Entry 7V6W (X-ray diffraction, 2.55 A resolution); this record covers chains A and G of the 8 polymer chains in the assembly.

# Chain A
Molecule: Antitoxin
From: Staphylococcus aureus (strain NCTC 8325 / PS 47)
Reference sequence: Q2FVF7 (Q2FVF7_STAA8); residue numbers follow UniProt; this construct covers 1-85
Amino-acid sequence (85 residues; numbered 1 to 85; the number before each row is that of its first residue):
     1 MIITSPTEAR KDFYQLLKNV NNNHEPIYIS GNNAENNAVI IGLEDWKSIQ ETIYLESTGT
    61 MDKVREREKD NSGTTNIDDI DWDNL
Not modelled in the structure: 59-85
From the paper describing this entry:
  - binding site for the 26-nt DNA strand: Thr7, Arg10, Tyr14
  - binding site for the 26-nt DNA strand (chain G): Pro6, Thr7, Arg10, Tyr14, Lys18, Asn32
  - conformationally variable residues: Thr7, Tyr14
  - specificity-determining residues: Thr7, Arg10, Tyr14
  - self-association interface (contacts with another copy of this molecule); pairs are residue here / residue on that copy: Thr7-Tyr14 (hydrogen bond)
  - binding site for the 26-nt DNA strand: Pro6, Thr7

# Chain G
Molecule: 26-nt DNA strand
Sequence (26 nucleotides; row label = number of the first residue in the row):
     1 TTGACGTACT CAAGTGCGTA CGCTAT

# Interface between chain A and chain G
Contacting residue pairs - 8 pairs, chain A then chain G:
  Arg10(A) - DA8(G)  base contact
  Lys11(A) - DT7(G)  base contact
  Tyr14(A) - DA4(G)  sugar contact
  Tyr14(A) - DC5(G)  phosphate contact
  Tyr14(A) - DG6(G)  phosphate contact
  Lys18(A) - DC5(G)  salt bridge to the phosphate
  Asn32(A) - DG14(G)  phosphate contact
  Asn32(A) - DT15(G)  sugar contact
Other interface residues (no listed pair), chain A (6 interface residues in all): Asp12
Other interface residues (no listed pair), chain G (8 interface residues in all): DC9

# Summary
Chain A and chain G form an interface of 6 and 8 residues respectively, with 1 salt bridge. The salt-bridged
pair is Lys18(A)-DC5(G). The paper reports a binding site for the 26-nt DNA strand (chain G) at Pro6(A),
Thr7(A) and Arg10(A) among others; a binding site for the 26-nt DNA strand at Thr7(A), Arg10(A) and Tyr14(A)
among others.
Chain A is Antitoxin (Staphylococcus aureus (strain NCTC 8325 / PS 47)) and chain G is a 26-nt DNA strand; the
structure, Crystal structure of heterohexameric Sa2YoeB-Sa2YefM complex bound to 26bp-DNA, was determined by
X-ray diffraction (same publication as 7V5Y and 7V5Z).
